PDB entry 8EUU | electron microscopy, 2.70 A resolution | chains A and G of the 12 polymer chains in the assembly

[Chain A]
Molecule: Envelope glycoprotein gp120
From: Human immunodeficiency virus 1
UniProtKB: Q2N0S6 (Q2N0S6_9HIV1); the construct lacks a stretch of the UniProt sequence and is renumbered around it, so the offset changes along the chain: 31-141 = UniProt 30-140; 150-184 = UniProt 141-175; 189-309 = UniProt 188-308; 312-321 = UniProt 309-318; 2 more segments
Sequence (481 residues; row label = number of the first residue in the row; note: 15 numbers in that range are skipped by the numbering (no residue carries them; nothing is unmodelled there); a row labelled like 184A-184L holds insertion residues (184A, then the next letters in order)):
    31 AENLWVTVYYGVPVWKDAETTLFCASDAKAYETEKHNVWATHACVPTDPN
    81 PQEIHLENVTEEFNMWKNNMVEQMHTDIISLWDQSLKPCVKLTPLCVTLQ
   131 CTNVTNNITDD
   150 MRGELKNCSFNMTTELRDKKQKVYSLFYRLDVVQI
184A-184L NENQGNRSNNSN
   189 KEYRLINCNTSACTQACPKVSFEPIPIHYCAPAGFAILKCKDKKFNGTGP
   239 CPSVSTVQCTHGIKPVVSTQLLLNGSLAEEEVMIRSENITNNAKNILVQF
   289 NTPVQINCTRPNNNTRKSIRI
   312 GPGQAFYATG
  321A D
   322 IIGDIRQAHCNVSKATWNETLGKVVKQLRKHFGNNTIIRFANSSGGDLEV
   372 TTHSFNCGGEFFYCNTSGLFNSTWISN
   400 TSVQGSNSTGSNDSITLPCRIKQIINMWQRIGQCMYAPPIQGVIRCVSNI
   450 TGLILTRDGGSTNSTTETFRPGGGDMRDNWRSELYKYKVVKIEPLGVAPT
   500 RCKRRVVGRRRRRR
Disordered / not traced: 58-65, 184A-184L, 400-409, 504-513
Differences from the reference sequence: conflict Cys201 (Ile200 in Q2N0S6), Asn332 (Thr330 in Q2N0S6), Cys433 (Ala430 in Q2N0S6), Cys501 (Ala498 in Q2N0S6), Arg509 (Glu506 in Q2N0S6), Arg510 (Lys507 in Q2N0S6), Arg512 (Ala509 in Q2N0S6), Arg513 (Val510 in Q2N0S6)
Disulfides: Cys54-Cys74, Cys119-Cys205, Cys126-Cys196, Cys131-Cys157, Cys201-Cys433, Cys218-Cys247, Cys228-Cys239, Cys296-Cys331, Cys378-Cys445, Cys385-Cys418
Covalent attachments: glycan linked to Asn88; N-acetylglucosamine (NAG) linked to Asn133, Asn156, Asn160, Asn197, Asn234, Asn262, Asn276, Asn295, Asn301, Asn332, Asn363, Asn386, Asn392, Asn448

[Chain G]
Molecule: VRC34.01 FAB variable heavy chain
From: Homo sapiens
Notes: antibody fragment or engineered binder
Sequence (223 residues; numbered 1 to 214 plus 9 insertion-coded residues; the number before each row is that of its first residue; a row labelled like 82A-82C holds insertion residues (82A, then the next letters in order)):
     1 QEVLVQSGAEVKKPGASVKVSCRAFGYTFTGNALHWVRQAPGQGLEWLGW
    51 IN
   52A P
    53 HSGDTTTSQKFQGRVYMTRDKSINTAFLDV
82A-82C TRL
    83 TSDDTGIYYCARDKYYGN
100A-100E EAVGM
   101 DVWGQGTSVTVSSASTKGPSVFPLAPSSKSTSGGTAALGCLVKDYFPEPV
   151 TVSWNSGALTSGVHTFPAVLQSSGLYSLSSVVTVPSSSLGTQTYICNVNH
   201 KPSNTKVDKKVEPK
Disordered / not traced: 114-214
Disulfides: Cys22-Cys92
What the authors report for this chain:
  - mutagenesis - E2K, E2K/T59F (Kd 220 nM): increased binding to v3
  - mutagenesis - E2K (1.4-fold): increased binding to v4
  - mutagenesis - T59F: increased binding to all six peptides
  - mutagenesis - T59F: increased binding to v2

[How chain A and chain G interact]
Pairs across the interface (9; chain A residue first):
  Asn80(A) with Ser74(G), hydrogen bond (side chain-backbone); Ile75(G)
  Ile84(A) with Thr28(G)
  His85(A) with Gly26(G), hydrogen bond (side chain-backbone); Tyr27(G); Thr28(G)
  Glu87(A) with Glu2(G); Arg94(G), salt bridge
  Lys229(A) with Gln1(G)
Other interface residues (no listed pair), chain A (6 interface residues in all): Ser241

[Summary]
6 residues of chain A face 8 of chain G across their interface, with 2 hydrogen bonds and 1 salt bridge. Polar
pairs include Glu87(A)-Arg94(G), Asn80(A)-Ser74(G) and His85(A)-Gly26(G). From the paper: E2K and E2K/T59F of
chain G increase binding to v3; E2K of chain G increases binding to v4.
Chain A is Envelope glycoprotein gp120 (Human immunodeficiency virus 1) and chain G is VRC34.01 FAB variable
heavy chain (Homo sapiens); the structure, Cryo-EM structure of HIV-1 BG505 DS-SOSIP ENV trimer bound to
VRC34.01 FAB, was determined by electron microscopy (same publication as 8F7Z, 8ELI, 8EUV and 8EUW).
